8X3G - chains C and D of the 6 polymer chains in the assembly; structure by X-ray diffraction, 1.84 A resolution.

== Chain C (and D) ==
Name: Arginase family protein
From: Aminobacter sp. NyZ550
Notes: chain D of this document is another copy of the same molecule, construct and numbering; everything in this record applies to it too
Reference sequence: A0A9E9PPA5 (A0A9E9PPA5_9HYPH); residues 1-348 here = UniProt positions 1-348
Amino-acid sequence (348 residues; numbered 1 to 348; the number before each row is that of its first residue):
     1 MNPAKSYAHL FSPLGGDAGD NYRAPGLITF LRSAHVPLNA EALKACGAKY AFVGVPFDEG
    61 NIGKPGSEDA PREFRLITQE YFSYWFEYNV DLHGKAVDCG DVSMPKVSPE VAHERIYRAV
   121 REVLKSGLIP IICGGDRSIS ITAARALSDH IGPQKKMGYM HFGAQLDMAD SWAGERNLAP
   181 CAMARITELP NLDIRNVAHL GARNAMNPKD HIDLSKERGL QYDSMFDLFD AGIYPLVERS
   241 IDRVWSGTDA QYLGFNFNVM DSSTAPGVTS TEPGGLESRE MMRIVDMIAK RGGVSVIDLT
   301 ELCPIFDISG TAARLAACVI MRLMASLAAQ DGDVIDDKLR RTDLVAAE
Disordered / not traced: 1-5, 25-27, 346-348 (chain D: 1-24, 336-348)

== Chain C / chain D interface ==
Pairs across the interface (39):
  K64(C) with E80(D), salt bridge; R314(D)
  A202(C) with F86(D)
  R203(C) with F86(D)
  N204(C) with W85(D); F86(D), hydrogen bond (side chain-backbone); E87(D), hydrogen bond (side chain-backbone)
  A205(C) with Y81(D); F82(D), hydrogen bond (backbone-backbone); Y84(D), hydrogen bond (backbone-backbone); W85(D)
  M206(C) with F82(D)
  N207(C) with F82(D); Y84(D)
  P208(C) with F82(D)
  K209(C) with Y84(D)
  I212(C) with F86(D), hydrophobic
  S224(C) with F86(D); E87(D), hydrogen bond
  F226(C) with E87(D); R322(D)
  F229(C) with R279(D)
  D261(C) with S278(D), hydrogen bond
  S263(C) with S263(D)
  P266(C) with S309(D)
  T271(C) with Y81(D), hydrogen bond (backbone-side chain); R314(D)
  E272(C) with Y81(D); C318(D), hydrogen bond
  P273(C) with R314(D); L315(D), hydrophobic
  G274(C) with S278(D), hydrogen bond (backbone-side chain)
  G275(C) with R279(D), hydrogen bond (backbone-side chain)
  L276(C) with R279(D)
  E277(C) with E277(D); R279(D)
  E280(C) with R279(D), salt bridge
  F306(C) with S309(D), hydrogen bond (backbone-side chain)
  I308(C) with I308(D), hydrophobic
Also at the interface, not in a pair above, chain C (30 interface residues in all): W172, Y222, I233, S262
Also at the interface, not in a pair above, chain D (20 interface residues in all): Y88, T264, T311

== Summary ==
30 residues of chain C face 20 of chain D across their interface; the contacts include 11 hydrogen bonds and 2
salt bridges. Polar pairs include K64(C)-E80(D), E280(C)-R279(D) and N204(C)-F86(D).
Both chains are Arginase family protein (Aminobacter sp. NyZ550). Entry 8X3G (Crystal structure of metformin
hydrolase from Aminobacter) was determined by X-ray diffraction.
